PDB entry 3H1J | X-ray diffraction, 3.00 A resolution | chains A and E of the 20 polymer chains in the assembly

# Chain A
Protein: Mitochondrial ubiquinol-cytochrome-C reductase complex core protein I
From: Gallus gallus
Notes: EC 1.10.2.2
Amino-acid sequence (446 residues; numbered 1 to 446; the number before each row is that of its first residue):
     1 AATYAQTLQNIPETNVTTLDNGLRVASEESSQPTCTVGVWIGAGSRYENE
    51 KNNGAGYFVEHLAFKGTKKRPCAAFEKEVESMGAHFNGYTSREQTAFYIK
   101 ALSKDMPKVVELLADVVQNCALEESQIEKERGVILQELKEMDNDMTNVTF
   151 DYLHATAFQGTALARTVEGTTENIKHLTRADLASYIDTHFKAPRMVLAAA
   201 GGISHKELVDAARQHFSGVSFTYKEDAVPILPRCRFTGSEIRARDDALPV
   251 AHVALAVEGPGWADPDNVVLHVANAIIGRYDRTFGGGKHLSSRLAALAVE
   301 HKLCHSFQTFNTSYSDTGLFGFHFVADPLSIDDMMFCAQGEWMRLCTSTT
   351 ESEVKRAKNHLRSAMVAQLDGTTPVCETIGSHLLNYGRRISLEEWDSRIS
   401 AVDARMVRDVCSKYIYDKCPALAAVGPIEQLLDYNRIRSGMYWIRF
Unresolved in the structure: 1, 445-446

# Chain E
Protein: Cytochrome b-c1 complex subunit Rieske, mitochondrial
From: Gallus gallus
Notes: EC 1.10.2.2; fragment: sequence database residues 77-272
UniProt: Q5ZLR5 (UCRI_CHICK); residues 1-196 here correspond to UniProt positions 77-272 (UniProt number = residue number + 76)
Amino-acid sequence (196 residues; numbered 1 to 196; the number before each row is that of its first residue):
     1 VHNDVTVPDFSAYRREDVMDATTSSQTSSEDRKGFSYLVTATACVATAYA
    51 AKNVVTQFISSLSASADVLALSKIEIKLSDIPEGKNVAFKWRGKPLFVRH
   101 RTQAEINQEAEVDVSKLRDPQHDLDRVKKPEWVILVGVCTHLGCVPIANS
   151 GDFGGYYCPCHGSHYDASGRIRKGPAPYNLEVPTYQFVGDDLVVVG
Disulfide bonds: Cys-144/Cys-160
Bound ions: 2Fe-2S cluster Fe: Cys-139, His-141, Cys-158, His-161
Small-molecule neighbours:
  - 2Fe-2S cluster (FES): Cys-139, His-141, Leu-142, Gly-143, Cys-144, Cys-158, Cys-160, His-161, Gly-162, Ser-163, Pro-175
  - diundecyl phosphatidyl choline (PLC): Tyr-49, Ala-50, Asn-53, Val-54, Gln-57
Swiss-Prot annotation at these positions:
  - binding site ([2Fe-2S] cluster): Cys-139, His-141, Leu-142, Cys-158, His-161, Ser-163

# Chain A / chain E interface
Pairs across the interface (37):
  Leu-138(A) / Asn-3(E)
  Asp-142(A) / Val-1(E)
  Asp-142(A) / His-2(E)  salt bridge
  Val-148(A) / His-2(E)
  Asp-151(A) / His-2(E)  salt bridge
  Tyr-152(A) / His-2(E)
  Tyr-152(A) / Val-5(E)
  Ala-155(A) / Val-7(E)
  Thr-156(A) / Val-7(E)
  Gln-159(A) / Val-7(E)
  Gln-159(A) / Phe-10(E)
  Gln-159(A) / Arg-14(E)  hydrogen bond
  Gly-160(A) / Ala-21(E)
  Thr-161(A) / Ala-21(E)
  Thr-166(A) / Asn-3(E)  hydrogen bond
  Glu-168(A) / Asn-3(E)
  Gly-169(A) / Asn-3(E)
  Thr-170(A) / Asp-4(E)
  Thr-171(A) / Val-1(E)
  Thr-171(A) / Asp-4(E)  hydrogen bond (backbone-side chain)
  Arg-233(A) / Ala-21(E)
  Arg-233(A) / Thr-22(E)
  Arg-235(A) / Arg-14(E)
  Arg-235(A) / Val-18(E)  hydrogen bond (side chain-backbone)
  Arg-235(A) / Met-19(E)  hydrogen bond (side chain-backbone)
  Arg-235(A) / Asp-20(E)
  Arg-235(A) / Ala-21(E)  hydrogen bond (backbone-backbone)
  Arg-235(A) / Thr-23(E)
  Arg-235(A) / Ser-25(E)
  Phe-236(A) / Ser-25(E)  hydrogen bond (backbone-side chain)
  Thr-237(A) / Arg-14(E)  hydrogen bond
  Glu-258(A) / Gln-26(E)  hydrogen bond
  Asp-417(A) / Lys-33(E)  hydrogen bond (backbone-side chain)
  Asp-417(A) / Tyr-37(E)  hydrogen bond
  Lys-418(A) / Gln-26(E)  hydrogen bond
  Arg-438(A) / Lys-33(E)
  Arg-438(A) / Tyr-37(E)
Also at the interface, not in a pair above, chain A (27 interface residues in all): Asn-147, Cys-234, Ile-241, Tyr-442
Also at the interface, not in a pair above, chain E (21 interface residues in all): Pro-8, Ser-24, Ser-29

# In short
Chain A and chain E form an interface of 27 and 21 residues respectively; the contacts include 12 hydrogen
bonds and 2 salt bridges. Among the polar pairs are Asp-142(A)/His-2(E), Asp-151(A)/His-2(E) and
Gln-159(A)/Arg-14(E). Ligands of chain E: 2Fe-2S cluster and diundecyl phosphatidyl choline.
Here chain A is Mitochondrial ubiquinol-cytochrome-C reductase complex core protein I and chain E is
Cytochrome b-c1 complex subunit Rieske, mitochondrial, both from Gallus gallus. Entry 3H1J (Stigmatellin-bound
cytochrome bc1 complex from chicken) was determined by X-ray diffraction together with 3H1H and 3H1I from the
same study.
